PDB entry 5V03 | X-ray diffraction, 1.58 A resolution | chains B and R

== Chain B ==
Protein: Small conductance calcium-activated potassium channel protein 2
Source organism: Homo sapiens
UniProt: Q9H2S1 (KCNN2_HUMAN); residues 396-487 here correspond to UniProt positions 395-486 (UniProt number = residue number - 1)
Chain sequence (102 residues; row label = number of the first residue in the row):
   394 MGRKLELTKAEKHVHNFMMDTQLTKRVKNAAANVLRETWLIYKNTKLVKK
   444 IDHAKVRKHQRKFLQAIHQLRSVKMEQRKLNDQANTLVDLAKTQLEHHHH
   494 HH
Disordered / not traced: 394, 404-412, 490-495
Sequence notes: initiating methionine (394); expression tag (395, 488-495)
Small-molecule neighbours: 658 (N-(4-chlorophenyl)-2-(3,5-dimethyl-1H-pyrazol-1-yl)pyrimidin-4-amine): Q470, L473, N474, A477, L480, V481

== Chain R ==
Protein: Calmodulin
Source organism: Homo sapiens
UniProt: P62158 (CALM_HUMAN); residues 0-148 here correspond to UniProt positions 1-149 (UniProt number = residue number + 1)
Chain sequence (149 residues; row label = number of the first residue in the row; numbering starts at 0):
     0 MADQLTEEQIAEFKEAFSLFDKDGDGTITTKELGTVMRSLGQNPTEAELQ
    50 DMINEVDADGNGTIDFPEFLTMMARKMKDTDSEEEIREAFRVFDKDGNGY
   100 ISAAELRHVMTNLGEKLTDEEVDEMIREADIDGDGQVNYEEFVQMMTAK
Disordered / not traced: 0-2, 148
Metal / ion sites: Ca2+ site 1: D20, D22, D24, T26, E31; Ca2+ site 2: D56, D58, N60, T62, E67
Small-molecule neighbours: 658 (N-(4-chlorophenyl)-2-(3,5-dimethyl-1H-pyrazol-1-yl)pyrimidin-4-amine): F19, I27, L32, D50, M51, E54, V55, I63, F68, M71, K75

== Chain B / chain R interface ==
Pairs across the interface - 57 pairs, chain B then chain R:
  R396(B) - D78(R)  salt bridge
  L398(B) - S81(R)  hydrogen bond (backbone-side chain)
  L398(B) - M145(R)
  L398(B) - T146(R)
  E399(B) - D78(R)
  E399(B) - T79(R)
  L400(B) - D78(R)
  L400(B) - T79(R)  hydrogen bond (backbone-backbone)
  L400(B) - S81(R)
  T401(B) - K75(R)
  T401(B) - K77(R)
  T401(B) - D78(R)  hydrogen bond (backbone-side chain)
  K402(B) - K77(R)  hydrogen bond (backbone-backbone)
  K402(B) - D78(R)
  K402(B) - T79(R)
  D413(B) - D50(R)
  D413(B) - E54(R)
  E469(B) - E47(R)
  K472(B) - E47(R)  salt bridge
  L473(B) - E47(R)
  L473(B) - D50(R)
  L473(B) - M51(R)
  Q476(B) - M36(R)
  Q476(B) - Q41(R)
  Q476(B) - P43(R)
  Q476(B) - E47(R)  hydrogen bond
  Q476(B) - M51(R)
  A477(B) - M51(R)
  A477(B) - K75(R)
  N478(B) - K75(R)  hydrogen bond
  T479(B) - L39(R)
  T479(B) - Q41(R)  hydrogen bond
  L480(B) - F19(R)
  L480(B) - L32(R)  hydrophobic
  L480(B) - M36(R)  hydrophobic
  L480(B) - M51(R)  hydrophobic
  V481(B) - M71(R)  hydrophobic
  V481(B) - M72(R)  hydrophobic
  V481(B) - K75(R)
  L483(B) - L18(R)  hydrophobic
  L483(B) - F19(R)  hydrophobic
  L483(B) - V35(R)  hydrophobic
  A484(B) - F12(R)
  A484(B) - A15(R)
  A484(B) - F68(R)  hydrophobic
  A484(B) - M72(R)  hydrophobic
  K485(B) - M72(R)
  K485(B) - K75(R)  hydrogen bond (side chain-backbone)
  K485(B) - M76(R)  hydrogen bond (side chain-backbone)
  K485(B) - K77(R)
  K485(B) - D78(R)  salt bridge
  Q487(B) - E11(R)
  Q487(B) - E14(R)  hydrogen bond
  Q487(B) - A15(R)
  Q487(B) - L18(R)
  L488(B) - E11(R)
  L488(B) - F12(R)  hydrophobic
Also at the interface, not in a pair above, chain B (23 interface residues in all): N474, T486
Also at the interface, not in a pair above, chain R (30 interface residues in all): Q8, D80, I85

== In short ==
23 residues of chain B and 30 residues of chain R are in contact, with 10 hydrogen bonds and 3 salt bridges.
Polar pairs include R396(B)-D78(R), K472(B)-E47(R) and K485(B)-D78(R). Compound 658 is bound between chain B
and chain R.
Here chain B is Small conductance calcium-activated potassium channel protein 2 and chain R is Calmodulin,
both from Homo sapiens. Entry 5V03 (A positive allosteric modulator binding pocket in SK2 ion channels is
shared by Riluzole and CyPPA) was determined by X-ray diffraction together with 5V02 from the same study.
